Entry 7PIT (electron microscopy, 5.70 A resolution (low resolution: residue-level contacts below are approximate; hydrogen-bond / salt-bridge calls are withheld)); this record covers chains u and 3 of the 56 polymer chains in the assembly.

[Chain u]
Protein: 50S ribosomal protein L27
Organism: Mycoplasma pneumoniae M129
UniProtKB: P75458 (RL27_MYCPN); residue numbers follow UniProt; this construct covers 1-104
Amino-acid sequence (104 residues; row label = number of the first residue in the row):
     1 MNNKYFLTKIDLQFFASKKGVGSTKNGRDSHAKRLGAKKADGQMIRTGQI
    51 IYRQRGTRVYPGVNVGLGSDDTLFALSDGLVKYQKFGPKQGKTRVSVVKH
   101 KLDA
Not modelled in the structure: 1-16, 103-104

[Chain 3]
Molecule: 23S ribosomal RNA
Organism: Mycoplasma pneumoniae M129
Sequence (2907 nucleotides; each row starts with the number of its first residue):
     1 UACAAUAAGUUACUAAGGGCUUAUGGUGGAUGCCUUGGCACUAAUAGGCG
    51 AUGAAGGACGUGUUAACCUGCGAUAAGCUUCGGGUAGGUGGUAAGAACCU
   101 CAGAUCCGGAGAUUUCCGAAUGGAGCAAUCCGGUAGUUGGAAACAGCUAU
   151 CAUUAAUUGAUGAAUAAAUAGUCAAUUAAAGCAAUACGUGGUGAAGUGAA
   201 ACAUCUCAGUAGCCACAGGAAAAGAAAACGAAUGUGAUUCCGUGUGUAGU
   251 GGCGAGCGAAAGCGGAACAGGCCAAACUUAUCAUUAGAUAGGGGUUGUAG
   301 GGCUUGCAAUGUGGACUUGAAAACGAUAGAAGAAGCUGUUGGAAAGCAGC
   351 GCGCAAAAGGGUGAUAGCCCCGUAUUUGAAAUUGUUUUCAUACCUAGCGA
   401 GAUCCCUGAGUAGCUCGGAAAACGUUAUUUUGAGUGAAUCUGCCCAGACC
   451 AUUGGGUAAGCCUAAAUACUAAUUAGUGACCGAUAGCGAAACAGUACCGU
   501 GAGGGAAAGGUGAAAAGAACCCAGAGAUGGGAGUGAAAUAGAUUCUGAAA
   551 CCAUAUGCCUACAACGUGUCAGAGCACAUUAAUGUGUGAUGGCGUGCGUU
   601 UUGAAGUAUGAGCCGGCGAGUUAUGAUAGCAAGCGUUAGUUAACCAGGAG
   651 AUGGGGAGCUGUAGCGAAAGCGAGUUUUAAAAGAGCGUUUGUUUGUUAUU
   701 AUAGACCCGAAACGGGUUGAGCUAGUCAUGAGCAGGUUGAAGGUUGAGUA
   751 ACAUCAACUGGAGGACCGAACCGACUCUCGUUGAAACGAUAGCGGAUGAC
   801 UUGUGAUUAGGGGUGAAAUUCCAAUCGAAAUCCGUGAUAGCUGGUUCUCG
   851 UCGAAAUAGCUUUAAGGCUAGCGUGAGAUCACAAAUAAGUGGAGGUAAAG
   901 CUACUGAAUGUAUGAUGGCGCCACCUAGGCGUACUGAAUACAAUUAAACU
   951 CUGAAUGCCAUUUAUUUUAUUCUCGCAGUCAGACAGUGGGGGAUAAGCUU
  1001 CAUUGUCAAGAGGGGAAGAGCCCAGAUCAUUAAAUAAGGUCCCCAAAAUA
  1051 UACUAAGUGGAAAAGGAUGUGAAAGUGCUAAAACAGCAAGGAUGUUGGCU
  1101 UAGAAGCAGCCAUCGUUUAAAGAGUGCGUAACAGCUCACUUGUCGAGUGU
  1151 UUUUGCGCCGAAGAUGUAACGGGGCUAAGUAUAUUACCGAAUUUAUGGAU
  1201 AAGAUUUAUAUCUUGUGGUAGACGAGCGUUGUAUUGGAGUUGAAGUCAAA
  1251 GCGUGAGCAUUGGUGGAUCCAAUACAAGUGAGAAUGCCGGCAUGAGUAAC
  1301 GCUUGGGAGUGAGAAUCUCCCAAACCGAUUGACUAAGGUUUCCUGGACCA
  1351 GGGUCGUCCUUCCAGGGUUAGUCUGGACCUAAGCUGAGGCUGAAAAGCGU
  1401 AGGCGAUGGACAACAGGUUAAUAUUCCUGUACUUACAGUUAGACUGAUGG
  1451 AGUGACAAAGAAGGUUUUCCACCCCCAUAAUUGGAUUUGGGGAUAAAUCA
  1501 UAAGGUGGUACAAUAGGCAAAUCCGUUGUGCAUAACAUUGAGUGAUGAUG
  1551 UCGAGUGAAUGAGUGAUCAAGUAGCGAAGGUGGUAUUAAUCAUGCUUUCA
  1601 AGAAAAGCUUCUAGGGUUAAUCUAGCUGUAACCAGUACCGAGAACGAACA
  1651 CACGUAGUCAAGGAGAGGAUCCUAAGGUUAGCGAGUGAACUAUAGCCAAG
  1701 GAACUCUGCAAAUUAACCCCGUAAGUUAGCGAGAAGGGGUGCUUAUGUAA
  1751 AAGUAAGCCGCAGUGAAGAACGAGGGGGGACUGUUUAACUAAAACACAAC
  1801 UCUAUGCCAAACCGUAAGGUGAUGUAUAUGGGGUGACACCUGCCCAGUGC
  1851 UGGAAGGUUAAAGAAGGAGGUUAGCGCAAGCGAAGCUUUUAACUGAAGCC
  1901 CCAGUGAACGGCGGCCGUAACUAUAACGGUCCUAAGGUAGCGAAAUUCCU
  1951 AGUCGGGUAAAUUCCGUCCCGCUUGAAUGGUGUAACCAUCUCUUGACUGU
  2001 CUCGGCUAUAGACUCGGUGAAAUCCAGGUACGGGUGAAGACACCCGUUAG
  2051 GCGCAACGGGACGGAAAGACCCCGUGAAGCUUUACUGUAGCUUAAUAUUG
  2101 AUCAGGACAUUAUCAUGUAGAGAAUAGGUAGGAGCAAUCGAUGCAAGUUC
  2151 GCUAGGACUUGUUGAUGCGAAAGGUGGAAUACUACCCUUGGUUGUGUGCU
  2201 GUUCUAAUUGGUAACUGUUAUCCAGUUUCAAGACAGUGUUAGGUGGGCAG
  2251 UUUGACUGGGGCGGUCGCCUCCUAAAAGGUAACGGAGGCGUACAAAGGUA
  2301 CCUUCAGUACGGUUGGAAAUCGUAUGUAGAGUGUAAUGGUGUAAGGGUGC
  2351 UUGACUGUGAGACAUACAGGUCGAACAGGUGAGAAAUCAGGUCAUAGUGA
  2401 UCCGGUGGUCCAGUAUGGAAUGGCCAUCGCUCAACGGAUAAAAGCUACUC
  2451 CGGGGAUAACAGGCUGAUACUGCCCAAGAGUUCAUAUCGACGGCAGUGUU
  2501 UGGCACCUCGAUGUCGACUCAUCUCAUCCUCGAGCUGAAGCAGGUUCGAA
  2551 GGGUUCGGCUGUUCGCCGAUUAAAGAGAUACGUGAGUUGGGUUCAAACCG
  2601 UCGUGAGACAGGUUGGUCCCUAUCUAUUGUGCCCGUAGGAAGAUUGAAGA
  2651 GUGUUGCUUCUAGUACGAGAGGACCGAAGCGAGGACACCUCUUAUGCUCC
  2701 AGUUGUAGCGCCAGCUGCACCGCUGGGUAGUAACGUGUCUAUUAGAUAAA
  2751 CGCUGAAAGCAUCUAAGUGUGAAACUAUCUCAAAGAUUAAUCUUCCCAUU
  2801 UCGCAAGAAAGUAAGAGCCGUCAAAGACGAUGACGUUGAUAGGUUACAGG
  2851 UGUAAGCAUAGUGAUAUGUUGAGCUGAGUAAUACUAAUUGCUCGAGGACU
  2901 UAUUGGA
Not modelled in the structure: 1-7, 923-927, 1560-1569, 2901-2907

[How chain u and chain 3 interact]
Pairs across the interface (85):
  Ser17(u) - G2260(3)
  Ser17(u) - G2261(3)
  Lys18(u) - U2257(3)
  Lys18(u) - G2258(3)
  Lys18(u) - G2259(3)
  Lys18(u) - G2260(3)
  Lys18(u) - G2261(3)
  Lys18(u) - C2262(3)
  Lys18(u) - C2283(3)
  Val21(u) - G2263(3)
  Gly22(u) - G2263(3)
  Gly22(u) - G2264(3)
  Ser23(u) - G2264(3)
  Ser23(u) - U2265(3)
  Thr24(u) - G2285(3)
  Lys25(u) - G2285(3)
  Lys25(u) - A2286(3)
  Lys25(u) - G2287(3)
  Asn26(u) - A2286(3)
  Asn26(u) - G2287(3)
  Asn26(u) - G2288(3)
  Gly27(u) - G2284(3)
  Arg28(u) - C2266(3)
  Arg28(u) - C2268(3)
  Arg28(u) - C2269(3)
  Arg28(u) - G2287(3)
  Arg28(u) - G2288(3)
  Asp29(u) - U2280(3)
  Asp29(u) - A2281(3)
  Ser30(u) - C2271(3)
  Ser30(u) - C2272(3)
  His31(u) - C2269(3)
  His31(u) - U2270(3)
  Ala32(u) - U2270(3)
  Lys33(u) - C2269(3)
  Lys33(u) - G2279(3)
  Arg34(u) - G2278(3)
  Arg34(u) - G2279(3)
  Arg34(u) - A2364(3)
  Arg34(u) - U2365(3)
  Leu35(u) - G2278(3)
  Lys38(u) - C2363(3)
  Lys38(u) - A2364(3)
  Ala40(u) - C959(3)
  Asp41(u) - G891(3)
  Asp41(u) - G892(3)
  Asp41(u) - A960(3)
  Gly42(u) - A960(3)
  Gly42(u) - U961(3)
  Gln43(u) - A960(3)
  Thr47(u) - G2361(3)
  Gly48(u) - A2360(3)
  Gly48(u) - G2361(3)
  Gln49(u) - G2361(3)
  Gln49(u) - A2362(3)
  Ile50(u) - A2362(3)
  Ile50(u) - C2363(3)
  Arg53(u) - U2371(3)
  Arg53(u) - C2372(3)
  Arg55(u) - G2338(3)
  Arg55(u) - A2394(3)
  Arg55(u) - U2395(3)
  Gly56(u) - G2338(3)
  Gly56(u) - G2339(3)
  Thr57(u) - G2339(3)
  Thr57(u) - A2344(3)
  Arg58(u) - G895(3)
  Arg58(u) - G2338(3)
  Arg58(u) - G2339(3)
  Gly68(u) - C2372(3)
  Gly68(u) - G2373(3)
  Ser69(u) - C2372(3)
  Ser69(u) - G2373(3)
  Asp70(u) - A2394(3)
  Asp70(u) - U2395(3)
  Asp71(u) - G2338(3)
  Asp71(u) - C2393(3)
  Asp71(u) - A2394(3)
  Thr72(u) - C2372(3)
  Phe74(u) - G2373(3)
  Phe74(u) - A2374(3)
  Tyr83(u) - G892(3)
  Lys85(u) - A893(3)
  Lys89(u) - C951(3)
  Lys89(u) - U952(3)
Also at the interface, not in a pair above, chain u (46 interface residues in all): Arg46, Gln54, Leu67, Leu76, Lys92, Thr93
Also at the interface, not in a pair above, chain 3 (54 interface residues in all): G2267, U2273, U2340, U2392

[In short]
46 residues of chain u and 54 residues of chain 3 are in contact.
Here chain u is 50S ribosomal protein L27 and chain 3 is 23S ribosomal RNA, both from Mycoplasma pneumoniae
M129. Entry 7PIT (70S ribosome with EF-G, A/P- and P/E-site tRNAs in pseudouridimycin-treated Mycoplasma
pneumoniae cells) was determined by electron microscopy (same publication as 7OOC, 7OOD, 7P6Z, 7PAH, 7PAI,
7PAJ and 23 further entries).
